PDB entry 2IZV | X-ray diffraction, 2.55 A resolution | chains B and C of the 3 polymer chains in the assembly

== Chain B ==
Name: Transcription elongation factor B polypeptide 2
From: Homo sapiens
Reference sequence: Q15370 (ELOB_HUMAN); residue numbers follow UniProt; this construct covers 1-118
Amino-acid sequence (118 residues; numbered 1 to 118; the number before each row is that of its first residue):
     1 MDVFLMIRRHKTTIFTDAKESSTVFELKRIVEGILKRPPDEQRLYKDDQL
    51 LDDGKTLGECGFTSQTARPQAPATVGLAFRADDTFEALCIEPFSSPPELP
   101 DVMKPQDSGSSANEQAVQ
Disordered / not traced: 106-118
Curated features (UniProtKB/Swiss-Prot):
  - modified residue: Met1 (N-acetylmethionine), Thr84 (Phosphothreonine), Ser108 (Phosphoserine), Ser111 (Phosphoserine)

== Chain C ==
Name: Transcription elongation factor B polypeptide 1
From: Homo sapiens
Reference sequence: Q15369 (ELOC_HUMAN); residues 17-112 here = UniProt positions 17-112
Amino-acid sequence (97 residues; each row starts with the number of its first residue):
    16 MMYVKLISSDGHEFIVKREHALTSGTIKAMLSGPGQFAENETNEVNFREI
    66 PSHVLSKVCMYFTYKVRYTNSSTEIPEFPIAPEIALELLMAANFLDC
Disordered / not traced: 16, 47-57

== Chain B / chain C interface ==
Residue-residue contacts - 56 pairs, chain B then chain C:
  Phe4(B) with Thr78(C); Arg82(C)
  Met6(B) with Met75(C), hydrophobic
  Arg8(B) with His27(C)
  Lys11(B) with Asp25(C), hydrogen bond (side chain-backbone); Gly26(C); His27(C); Glu28(C), hydrogen bond (backbone-backbone)
  Thr12(B) with Glu28(C)
  Thr13(B) with Glu28(C), hydrogen bond (backbone-backbone); Phe29(C); Ile30(C), hydrogen bond (backbone-backbone)
  Ile14(B) with Ile30(C)
  Phe15(B) with Tyr18(C); Phe29(C), hydrophobic; Ile30(C), hydrogen bond (backbone-backbone); Val31(C), hydrophobic; Ser71(C); Cys74(C), hydrophobic; Met75(C), hydrophobic
  Thr16(B) with Tyr18(C), hydrogen bond; Lys32(C)
  Asp17(B) with Lys32(C), salt bridge
  Ile34(B) with Tyr18(C); Ile30(C), hydrophobic
  Pro69(B) with Met75(C); Thr78(C); Tyr79(C); Arg82(C)
  Gln70(B) with Met75(C); Tyr79(C); Tyr83(C); Pro91(C); Glu92(C); Phe93(C); Pro94(C)
  Pro72(B) with Met75(C)
  Glu91(B) with His27(C), hydrogen bond (backbone-side chain)
  Pro92(B) with His27(C), hydrogen bond (backbone-side chain)
  Phe93(B) with His27(C); Phe29(C), hydrophobic; Ser67(C); His68(C); Ser71(C)
  Ser94(B) with Asp25(C); Pro66(C); Ser67(C), hydrogen bond (backbone-side chain); His68(C), hydrogen bond
  Ser95(B) with His68(C)
  Pro96(B) with His68(C); Glu98(C); Ile99(C), hydrophobic
  Pro97(B) with Glu102(C)
  Leu99(B) with Pro97(C); Glu98(C)
  Met103(B) with Pro97(C)
Other interface residues (no listed pair), chain B (27 interface residues in all): His10, Ile30, Leu35, Pro100
Other interface residues (no listed pair), chain C (29 interface residues in all): Ala100, Leu101

== In short ==
The interface between chain B and chain C involves 27 residues on one side and 29 on the other; the contacts
include 10 hydrogen bonds and 1 salt bridge. Polar contacts include Asp17(B)-Lys32(C), Lys11(B)-Asp25(C) and
Thr16(B)-Tyr18(C).
Chain B is Transcription elongation factor B polypeptide 2 and chain C is Transcription elongation factor B
polypeptide 1, both from Homo sapiens; the structure, Crystal structure of socs-4 in complex with elongin-B
and elongin-C at 2.55A resolution, was determined by X-ray diffraction.
